4JUN - chains A and D of the 6 polymer chains in the assembly; structure by X-ray diffraction, 2.34 A resolution.

# Chain A
Molecule: Hemagglutinin HA1
Source organism: Influenza A virus
UniProtKB: Q2F4V6 (Q2F4V6_9INFA); the construct lacks a stretch of the UniProt sequence and is renumbered around it, so the offset changes along the chain: 11-19 = UniProt 17-25; 20-28 = UniProt 27-35; 31-35 = UniProt 36-40; 36-53 = UniProt 42-59; 6 more segments
Amino-acid sequence (329 residues; numbered 5 to 326 plus 9 insertion-coded residues; 2 numbers in that range are skipped by the numbering (no residue carries them; nothing is unmodelled there); the number before each row is that of its first residue; a row labelled like 125A-125B holds insertion residues (125A, then the next letters in order)):
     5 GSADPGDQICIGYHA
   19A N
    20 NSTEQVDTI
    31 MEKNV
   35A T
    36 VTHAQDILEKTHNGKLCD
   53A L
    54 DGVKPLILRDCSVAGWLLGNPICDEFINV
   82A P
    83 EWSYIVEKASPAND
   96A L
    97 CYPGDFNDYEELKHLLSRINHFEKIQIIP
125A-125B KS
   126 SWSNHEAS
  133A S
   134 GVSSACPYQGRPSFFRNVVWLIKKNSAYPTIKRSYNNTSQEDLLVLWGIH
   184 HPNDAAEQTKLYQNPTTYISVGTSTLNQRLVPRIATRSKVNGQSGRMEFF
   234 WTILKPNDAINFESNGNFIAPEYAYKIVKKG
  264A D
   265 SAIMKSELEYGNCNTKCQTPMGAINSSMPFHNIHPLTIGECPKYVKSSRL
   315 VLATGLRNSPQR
Disordered / not traced: 5-9, 324-326
Disulfides: Cys52-Cys277, Cys64-Cys76, Cys97-Cys139, Cys281-Cys305
Covalently attached groups: N-acetylglucosamine (NAG) linked to Asn34, Asn169
Construct notes: expression tag (5-10)

# Chain D
Molecule: Hemagglutinin HA2
Source organism: Influenza A virus
UniProtKB: Q2F4V6 (Q2F4V6_9INFA); residues 1-176 here correspond to UniProt positions 347-522 (UniProt number = residue number + 346)
Amino-acid sequence (182 residues; row label = number of the first residue in the row):
     1 GLFGAIAGFIEGGWQGMVDGWYGYHHSNEQGSGYAADKESTQKAIDGVTN
    51 KVNSIIDKMNTQFEAVGREFNNLERRIENLNKKMEDGFLDVWTYNAELLV
   101 LMENERTLDFHDSNVKNLYDRVRLQLRDNAKELGNGCFEFYHKCDNECME
   151 SVRNGTYDYPQYSEEARLKREEISGVRSLVPR
Disordered / not traced: 165-182
Disulfides: Cys144-Cys148
Construct notes: expression tag (177-182)

# How chain A and chain D interact
Pairs across the interface (9; chain A residue first):
  Asp104(A) with Leu73(D)
  Glu106(A) with Arg76(D)
  Glu107(A) with Asn72(D); Leu73(D); Glu74(D), hydrogen bond (side chain-backbone); Arg75(D), hydrogen bond (side chain-backbone); Arg76(D), salt bridge
  His110(A) with Arg75(D); Asn79(D)
Also at the interface, not in a pair above, chain A (5 interface residues in all): Trp234

# Overview
Chain A and chain D form an interface of 5 and 6 residues respectively; the contacts include 2 hydrogen bonds
and 1 salt bridge. Polar contacts include Glu107(A)-Arg76(D), Glu107(A)-Glu74(D) and Glu107(A)-Arg75(D).
N-acetylglucosamine is covalently linked to Asn34(A) and Asn169(A).
Here chain A is Hemagglutinin HA1 and chain D is Hemagglutinin HA2, both from Influenza A virus. Entry 4JUN
(Crystal structure of H5N1 influenza virus hemagglutinin, clade 5) was determined by X-ray diffraction.
